PDB entry 8X31 | electron microscopy, 6.20 A resolution (low resolution: residue-level contacts below are approximate; hydrogen-bond / salt-bridge calls are withheld) | chains I and G of the 14 polymer chains in the assembly

# Chain I
Molecule: 146-nt DNA strand
Organism: Saccharomyces cerevisiae
Sequence (146 nucleotides; row label = number of the first residue in the row):
     1 ATCAATATCC ACCTGCAGAT TCTACCAAAA GTGTATTTGG AAACTGCTCC ATCAAAAGGC
    61 ATGTTCAGCG GAATTCCGCT GAACATGCCT TTTGATGGAG CAGTTTCCAA ATACACTTTT
   121 GGTAGAATCT GCAGGTGGAT ATTGAT

# Chain G
Molecule: Histone H2A
Organism: Saccharomyces cerevisiae
Reference sequence: A0A6A5Q818 (A0A6A5Q818_YEASX); residues -6 to 127 here correspond to UniProt positions 1-134 (UniProt number = residue number + 7)
Amino-acid sequence (134 residues; row label = number of the first residue in the row; numbers below 1 keep their minus sign (Met-6 is residue -6)):
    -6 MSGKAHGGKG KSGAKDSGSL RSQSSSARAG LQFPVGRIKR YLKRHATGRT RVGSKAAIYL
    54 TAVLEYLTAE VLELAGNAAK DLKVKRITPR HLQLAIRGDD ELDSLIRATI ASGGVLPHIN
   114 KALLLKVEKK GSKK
Not modelled in the structure: -6 to 12, 121-127

# How chain I and chain G interact
Residue-residue contacts (13; chain I residue first):
  DA111(I) with Arg44(G); Val45(G); Gly46(G)
  DT112(I) with Thr43(G); Arg44(G); Val45(G)
  DA113(I) with Lys36(G)
  DG131(I) with Val77(G); Lys78(G)
  DC132(I) with Lys76(G); Val77(G); Lys78(G)
  DA133(I) with Lys76(G)
Also at the interface, not in a pair above, chain I (7 interface residues in all): DG68
Also at the interface, not in a pair above, chain G (10 interface residues in all): Arg42, Val120

# Overview
7 residues of chain I and 10 residues of chain G are in contact.
Chain I is a 146-nt DNA strand and chain G is Histone H2A, both from Saccharomyces cerevisiae; the structure,
The piccolo NuA4 bound to the H2A.Z nucleosome complex with Ac-CoA at resetting state, was determined by
electron microscopy (same publication as 8X2X, 8X2Y, 8X2Z, 8X30 and 8X32).
